PDB entry 8E8I | X-ray diffraction, 1.49 A resolution | chains A and B of the 3 polymer chains in the assembly

# Chain A
Name: MHC class I antigen
Source organism: Homo sapiens
Reference sequence: R4ZGR5 (R4ZGR5_HUMAN); residues 1-276 here correspond to UniProt positions 25-300 (UniProt number = residue number + 24)
Chain sequence (276 residues; each row starts with the number of its first residue):
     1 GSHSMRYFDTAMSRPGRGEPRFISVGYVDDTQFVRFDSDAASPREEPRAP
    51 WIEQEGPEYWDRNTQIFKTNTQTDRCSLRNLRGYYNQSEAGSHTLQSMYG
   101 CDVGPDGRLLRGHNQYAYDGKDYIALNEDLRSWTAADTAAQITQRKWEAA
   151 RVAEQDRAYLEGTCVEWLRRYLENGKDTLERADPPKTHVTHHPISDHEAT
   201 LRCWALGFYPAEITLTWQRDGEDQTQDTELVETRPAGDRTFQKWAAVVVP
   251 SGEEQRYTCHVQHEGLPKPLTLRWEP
Unresolved in the structure: 276
Differences from the reference sequence: engineered mutation C76 (Glu100 in R4ZGR5)
Disulfide bonds: C101-C164, C203-C259

# Chain B
Name: Beta-2-microglobulin
Source organism: Homo sapiens
Reference sequence: P61769 (B2MG_HUMAN); residues 1-99 here correspond to UniProt positions 21-119 (UniProt number = residue number + 20)
Chain sequence (100 residues; numbered 0 to 99; the number before each row is that of its first residue; numbering starts at 0):
     0 MIQRTPKIQVYSRHPAENGKSNFLNCYVSGFHPSDIEVDLLKNGERIEKV
    50 EHSDLSFSKDWSFYLLYYTEFTPTEKDEYACRVNHVTLSQPKIVKWDRDM
Differences from the reference sequence: initiating methionine (0)
Disulfide bonds: C25-C80

# Interface between chain A and chain B
Pairs across the interface (57):
  F8(A) - S55(B)
  F8(A) - F56(B)
  D9(A) - F56(B)
  T10(A) - F56(B)
  T10(A) - F62(B)
  M12(A) - S33(B)
  M12(A) - D34(B)
  V25(A) - L54(B)
  V25(A) - S55(B)
  Y27(A) - S55(B)
  Y27(A) - Y63(B)  hydrogen bond
  Q32(A) - D53(B)  hydrogen bond
  R35(A) - D53(B)  salt bridge
  S92(A) - M0(B)
  H93(A) - M0(B)
  Q96(A) - H31(B)  hydrogen bond
  Q96(A) - F56(B)
  Q96(A) - W60(B)  hydrogen bond (side chain-backbone)
  Q96(A) - F62(B)
  S97(A) - F56(B)
  S97(A) - W60(B)
  M98(A) - F56(B)  hydrophobic
  M98(A) - K58(B)
  M98(A) - W60(B)  hydrophobic
  Q115(A) - W60(B)
  Y116(A) - W60(B)
  A117(A) - W60(B)
  D119(A) - M0(B)
  D119(A) - I1(B)
  D119(A) - H31(B)
  G120(A) - R3(B)  hydrogen bond (backbone-side chain)
  G120(A) - H31(B)
  D122(A) - W60(B)  hydrogen bond
  H192(A) - D98(B)
  R202(A) - D98(B)  hydrogen bond (side chain-backbone)
  W204(A) - D98(B)
  W204(A) - M99(B)
  V231(A) - Q8(B)
  E232(A) - K6(B)  salt bridge
  E232(A) - Q8(B)  hydrogen bond (backbone-side chain)
  E232(A) - Y26(B)
  E232(A) - S28(B)  hydrogen bond
  T233(A) - Y26(B)
  R234(A) - Q8(B)  hydrogen bond
  R234(A) - Y10(B)
  R234(A) - Y26(B)
  R234(A) - M99(B)  hydrogen bond (side chain-backbone)
  P235(A) - Y10(B)  hydrogen bond (backbone-side chain)
  P235(A) - N24(B)
  P235(A) - Y26(B)
  A236(A) - R12(B)  hydrogen bond (backbone-side chain)
  A236(A) - N24(B)  hydrogen bond (backbone-side chain)
  G237(A) - R12(B)  hydrogen bond (backbone-side chain)
  Q242(A) - Y10(B)
  Q242(A) - S11(B)  hydrogen bond (side chain-backbone)
  Q242(A) - R12(B)  hydrogen bond (side chain-backbone)
  W244(A) - M99(B)  hydrogen bond (side chain-backbone)
Other interface residues (no listed pair), chain A (36 interface residues in all): R21, I23, P47, T94, D238
Other interface residues (no listed pair), chain B (27 interface residues in all): H13, S57, L65

# Summary
36 residues of chain A and 27 residues of chain B are in contact; the contacts include 18 hydrogen bonds and 2
salt bridges. Among the polar pairs are R35(A)-D53(B), E232(A)-K6(B) and Y27(A)-Y63(B).
Chain A is MHC class I antigen and chain B is Beta-2-microglobulin, both from Homo sapiens; the structure,
Structures of HLA-B8E76C loaded with long peptides reveal novel features at the N-terminus of the groove, was
determined by X-ray diffraction together with 8E2Z, 8E13 and 8EC5 from the same study.
